PDB entry 2O6F | X-ray diffraction, 1.63 A resolution | chains A and B

# Chain A (and B)
Molecule: 34 kDa membrane antigen
From: Treponema pallidum
Notes: chain B of this document is another copy of the same molecule, construct and numbering; everything in this record applies to it too
Reference sequence: P19478 (TA34_TREPA); residues -3 to 185 here correspond to UniProt positions 16-204 (UniProt number = residue number + 19)
Amino-acid sequence (189 residues; each row starts with the number of its first residue; numbers below 1 keep their minus sign (Gly-3 is residue -3)):
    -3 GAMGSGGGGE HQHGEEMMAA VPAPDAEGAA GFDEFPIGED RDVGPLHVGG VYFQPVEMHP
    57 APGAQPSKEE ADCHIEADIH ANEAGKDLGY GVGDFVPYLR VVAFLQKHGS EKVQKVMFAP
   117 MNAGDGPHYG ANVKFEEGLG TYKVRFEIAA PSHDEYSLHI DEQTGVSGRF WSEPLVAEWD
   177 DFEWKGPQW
Not modelled in the structure: -3 to 28
Construct notes: engineered mutation Gly-3 (Val16 in P19478), Ala-2 (Phe17 in P19478), Met-1 (Ser18 in P19478), Gly0 (Ala19 in P19478), Ser1 (Cys20 in P19478)

# How chain A and chain B interact
Contacting residue pairs (84):
  Val52(A) - His155(B)
  Val52(A) - Asp157(B)
  Glu53(A) - Leu154(B)
  Glu53(A) - His155(B)
  Glu53(A) - Ile156(B)  hydrogen bond (backbone-backbone)
  Glu53(A) - Asp157(B)  hydrogen bond (backbone-side chain)
  Met54(A) - Leu154(B)
  His55(A) - Ser153(B)
  His55(A) - Leu154(B)  hydrogen bond (backbone-backbone)
  His55(A) - Ile156(B)
  Pro56(A) - His149(B)
  Pro56(A) - Tyr152(B)
  Pro56(A) - Ser153(B)  hydrogen bond (backbone-side chain)
  Pro58(A) - Ser153(B)
  Lys64(A) - Asp157(B)  salt bridge
  His70(A) - His155(B)
  Leu84(A) - Asn118(B)  hydrogen bond (backbone-side chain)
  Gly85(A) - Asn118(B)
  Gly85(A) - Ala119(B)
  Gly85(A) - Gly122(B)  hydrogen bond (backbone-backbone)
  Tyr86(A) - Asn118(B)
  Pro93(A) - Pro93(B)  hydrophobic
  Pro93(A) - Tyr94(B)
  Tyr94(A) - Pro93(B)
  Tyr94(A) - Tyr94(B)  hydrogen bond (backbone-side chain)
  Tyr94(A) - Pro116(B)
  Tyr94(A) - Tyr125(B)
  Pro116(A) - Tyr94(B)
  Pro116(A) - Glu151(B)
  Pro116(A) - Tyr152(B)
  Pro116(A) - Ser153(B)  hydrogen bond (backbone-backbone)
  Met117(A) - Tyr152(B)
  Met117(A) - Ser153(B)
  Met117(A) - His155(B)  hydrogen bond
  Asn118(A) - Leu84(B)  hydrogen bond (side chain-backbone)
  Asn118(A) - Tyr86(B)
  Asn118(A) - Tyr152(B)  hydrogen bond
  Asn118(A) - Ser153(B)  hydrogen bond (backbone-backbone)
  Asn118(A) - Leu154(B)
  Asn118(A) - His155(B)  hydrogen bond (backbone-backbone)
  Ala119(A) - Gly85(B)
  Ala119(A) - His155(B)
  Ala119(A) - Val162(B)
  Gly120(A) - Gly85(B)
  Gly120(A) - Val162(B)
  Gly122(A) - Gly85(B)  hydrogen bond (backbone-backbone)
  Pro123(A) - Tyr152(B)
  His124(A) - His155(B)
  Tyr125(A) - Tyr94(B)
  His149(A) - Pro56(B)
  Glu151(A) - Pro116(B)
  Tyr152(A) - Pro56(B)
  Tyr152(A) - Pro116(B)
  Tyr152(A) - Met117(B)
  Tyr152(A) - Asn118(B)  hydrogen bond
  Tyr152(A) - Pro123(B)
  Ser153(A) - His55(B)
  Ser153(A) - Pro56(B)  hydrogen bond (side chain-backbone)
  Ser153(A) - Pro116(B)  hydrogen bond (backbone-backbone)
  Ser153(A) - Met117(B)
  Ser153(A) - Asn118(B)  hydrogen bond (backbone-backbone)
  Leu154(A) - Glu53(B)
  Leu154(A) - Met54(B)
  Leu154(A) - His55(B)  hydrogen bond (backbone-backbone)
  Leu154(A) - Asn118(B)
  His155(A) - Val52(B)
  His155(A) - Glu53(B)
  His155(A) - His70(B)
  His155(A) - Glu72(B)
  His155(A) - Met117(B)  hydrogen bond
  His155(A) - Asn118(B)  hydrogen bond (backbone-backbone)
  His155(A) - Ala119(B)
  Ile156(A) - Glu53(B)  hydrogen bond (backbone-backbone)
  Ile156(A) - His55(B)
  Asp157(A) - Val52(B)
  Asp157(A) - Glu53(B)  hydrogen bond (side chain-backbone)
  Asp157(A) - Lys64(B)
  Gln159(A) - Gln50(B)
  Thr160(A) - Gln50(B)
  Thr160(A) - Val52(B)
  Thr160(A) - Ala119(B)
  Thr160(A) - Gly120(B)  hydrogen bond (backbone-backbone)
  Val162(A) - Ala119(B)
  Val162(A) - Gly120(B)
Interface residues without a listed pair, chain A (37 interface residues in all): Phe49, Leu95, Asp121, Gly161
Interface residues without a listed pair, chain B (36 interface residues in all): Phe49, Pro58, Leu95, Asp121, Arg165

# Overview
Chain A and chain B form an interface of 37 and 36 residues respectively, with 24 hydrogen bonds and 1 salt
bridge. Polar pairs include Lys64(A)-Asp157(B), Glu53(A)-Asp157(B) and Pro56(A)-Ser153(B).
Chain A and chain B are both 34 kDa membrane antigen (Treponema pallidum); the structure, Structure of metal-
free rTp34 from Treponema pallidum, was determined by X-ray diffraction, deposited together with 2O6C, 2O6D
and 2O6E.
